7PEW - chains E and I of the 10 polymer chains in the assembly; structure by electron microscopy, 4.60 A resolution (low resolution: residue-level contacts below are approximate; hydrogen-bond / salt-bridge calls are withheld).

[Chain E]
Name: Histone H3.2
From: Homo sapiens
UniProt: Q71DI3 (H32_HUMAN); residues 0-135 here correspond to UniProt positions 1-136 (UniProt number = residue number + 1)
Chain sequence (136 residues; each row starts with the number of its first residue; numbering starts at 0):
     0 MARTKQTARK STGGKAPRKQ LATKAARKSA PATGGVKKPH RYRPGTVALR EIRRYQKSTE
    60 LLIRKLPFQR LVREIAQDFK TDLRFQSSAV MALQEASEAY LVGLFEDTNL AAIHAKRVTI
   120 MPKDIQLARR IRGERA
Unresolved in the structure: 0-36, 134-135
Construct notes: engineered mutation Ala110 (Cys111 in Q71DI3)
Curated features (UniProtKB/Swiss-Prot):
  - modified residue: Arg2 (Asymmetric dimethylarginine), Thr3 (Phosphothreonine), Lys4 (Allysine), Gln5 (5-glutamyl dopamine), Thr6 (Phosphothreonine), Arg8 (Citrulline), Lys9 (N6,N6,N6-trimethyllysine), Ser10 (ADP-ribosylserine), Thr11 (Phosphothreonine), Lys14 (N6-(2-hydroxyisobutyryl)lysine), Arg17 (Asymmetric dimethylarginine), Lys18 (N6-(2-hydroxyisobutyryl)lysine), Lys23 (N6-(2-hydroxyisobutyryl)lysine), Arg26 (Citrulline), Lys27 (N6,N6,N6-trimethyllysine), Ser28 (ADP-ribosylserine), Lys36 (N6,N6,N6-trimethyllysine), Lys37 (N6-methyllysine), Tyr41 (Phosphotyrosine), Lys56 (N6,N6,N6-trimethyllysine) and 8 more in UniProt
  - lipidation: Lys18 (N6-decanoyllysine)

[Chain I]
Molecule: 176-nt DNA strand
From: synthetic construct
Sequence (176 nucleotides; row label = number of the first residue in the row):
     3 TCCGGATCCC CTGGAGAATC CCGGTGCCGA GGCCGCTCAA TTGGTCGTAG ACAGCTCTAG
    63 CACCGCTTAA ACGCACGTAC GCGCTGTCCC CCGCGTTTTA ACCGCCAAGG GGATTACTCC
   123 CTAGTCTCCA GGCACGTGTC ACATATATAC ATCCTGTTCC AGTGCCGGAC CCGAGC

[Interface between chain E and chain I]
Contacting residue pairs (25):
  His39(E) with DA19(I)
  Arg40(E) with DG95(I); DC96(I)
  Tyr41(E) with DA19(I); DA20(I); DG95(I); DC96(I)
  Pro43(E) with DG95(I)
  Gly44(E) with DC94(I); DG95(I)
  Thr45(E) with DG95(I)
  Val46(E) with DG95(I); DC96(I)
  Ala47(E) with DG95(I)
  Arg49(E) with DA20(I); DT21(I)
  Lys56(E) with DC22(I)
  Arg63(E) with DA103(I); DC104(I)
  Lys64(E) with DC104(I); DC105(I)
  Leu65(E) with DC104(I)
  Pro66(E) with DA103(I)
  Arg69(E) with DA103(I)
  Arg83(E) with DG113(I)
Other interface residues (no listed pair), chain E (19 interface residues in all): Pro38, Arg42, Glu50
Other interface residues (no listed pair), chain I (13 interface residues in all): DG97, DG112

[In short]
19 residues of chain E face 13 of chain I across their interface.
Here chain E is Histone H3.2 (Homo sapiens) and chain I is a 176-nt DNA strand (synthetic construct). Entry
7PEW (Nucleosome 1 of the 4x177 nucleosome array containing H1) was determined by electron microscopy (same
publication as 7PET, 7PEU, 7PEV, 7PEX, 7PEY, 7PEZ and 16 further entries).
